Entry 7OAN (electron microscopy, 3.00 A resolution); this record covers chains A and B of the 6 polymer chains in the assembly.

[Chain A (and B)]
Protein: Spike glycoprotein
Source organism: Severe acute respiratory syndrome coronavirus 2
Notes: chain B of this document is another copy of the same molecule, construct and numbering; everything in this record applies to it too
Reference sequence: P0DTC2 (SPIKE_SARS2); residues 1-1208 here = UniProt positions 1-1208
Amino-acid sequence (1260 residues; row label = number of the first residue in the row):
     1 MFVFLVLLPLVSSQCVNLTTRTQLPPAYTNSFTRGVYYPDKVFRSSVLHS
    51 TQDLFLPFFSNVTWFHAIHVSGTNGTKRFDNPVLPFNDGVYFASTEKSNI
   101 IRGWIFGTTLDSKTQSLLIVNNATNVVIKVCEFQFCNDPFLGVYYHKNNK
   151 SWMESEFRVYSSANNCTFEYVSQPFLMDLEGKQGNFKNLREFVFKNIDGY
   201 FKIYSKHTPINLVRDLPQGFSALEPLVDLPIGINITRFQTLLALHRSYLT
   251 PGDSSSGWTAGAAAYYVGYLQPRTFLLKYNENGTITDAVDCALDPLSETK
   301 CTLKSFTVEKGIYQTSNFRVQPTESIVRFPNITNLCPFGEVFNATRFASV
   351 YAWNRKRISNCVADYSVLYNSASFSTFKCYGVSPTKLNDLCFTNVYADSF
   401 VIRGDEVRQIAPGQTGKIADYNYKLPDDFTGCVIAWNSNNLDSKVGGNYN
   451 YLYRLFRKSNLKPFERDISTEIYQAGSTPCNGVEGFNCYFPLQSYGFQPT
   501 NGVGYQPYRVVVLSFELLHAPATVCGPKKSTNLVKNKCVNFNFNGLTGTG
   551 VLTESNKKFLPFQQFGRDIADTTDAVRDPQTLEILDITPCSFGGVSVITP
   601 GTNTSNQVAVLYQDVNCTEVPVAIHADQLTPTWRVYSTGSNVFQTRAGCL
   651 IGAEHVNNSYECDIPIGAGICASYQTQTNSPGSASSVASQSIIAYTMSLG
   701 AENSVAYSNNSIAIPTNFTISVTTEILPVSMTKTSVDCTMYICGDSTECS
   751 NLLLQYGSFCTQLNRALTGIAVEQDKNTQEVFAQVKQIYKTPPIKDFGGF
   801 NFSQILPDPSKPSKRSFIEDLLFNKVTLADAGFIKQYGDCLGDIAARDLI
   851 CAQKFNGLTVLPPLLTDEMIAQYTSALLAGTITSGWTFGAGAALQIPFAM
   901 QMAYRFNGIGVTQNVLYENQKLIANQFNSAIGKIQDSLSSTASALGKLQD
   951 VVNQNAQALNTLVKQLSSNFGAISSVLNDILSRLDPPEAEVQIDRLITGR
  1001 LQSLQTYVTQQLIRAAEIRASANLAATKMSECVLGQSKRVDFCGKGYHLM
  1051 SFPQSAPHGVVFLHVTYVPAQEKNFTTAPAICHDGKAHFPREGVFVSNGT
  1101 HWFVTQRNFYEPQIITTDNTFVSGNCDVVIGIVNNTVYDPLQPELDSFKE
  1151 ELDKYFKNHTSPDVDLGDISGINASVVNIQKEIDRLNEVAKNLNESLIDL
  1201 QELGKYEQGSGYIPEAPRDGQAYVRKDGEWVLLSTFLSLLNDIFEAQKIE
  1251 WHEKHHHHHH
Unresolved in the structure: 1-13, 70-76, 145-152, 180-184, 247-255, 622-639, 677-688, 828-853, 1148-1260
Construct notes: conflict G682 (Arg in P0DTC2), S683 (Arg in P0DTC2), S685 (Arg in P0DTC2), P986 (Lys in P0DTC2), P987 (Val in P0DTC2); expression tag (1209-1260)
Curated features (UniProtKB/Swiss-Prot):
  - region: N280 to C301 (Putative superantigen), R403 to D405 (Integrin-binding motif), N448 to F456 (Immunodominant HLA epitope recognized by the CD8+), P681, A684 (Putative superantigen), S816 to Y837 (Fusion peptide 1), K835 to F855 (Fusion peptide 2), D1163 to E1202 (Heptad repeat 2)
  - site: R815, S816 (Cleavage)
  - glycosylation: N17 (N-linked (GlcNAc...) (complex) asparagine), N61 (N-linked (GlcNAc...) (hybrid) asparagine), N74 (N-linked (GlcNAc...) (complex) asparagine), N122 (N-linked (GlcNAc...) (hybrid) asparagine), N149 (N-linked (GlcNAc...) (complex) asparagine), N165 (N-linked (GlcNAc...) (complex) asparagine), N234 (N-linked (GlcNAc...) (high mannose) asparagine), N282 (N-linked (GlcNAc...) (complex) asparagine), T323 (O-linked (GalNAc) threonine), S325 (O-linked (HexNAc...) serine), N331 (N-linked (GlcNAc...) (complex) asparagine), N343 (N-linked (GlcNAc...) (complex) asparagine), N603 (N-linked (GlcNAc...) (hybrid) asparagine), N616 (N-linked (GlcNAc...) (complex) asparagine), N657 (N-linked (GlcNAc...) (complex) asparagine), T676 (O-linked (GlcNAc...) threonine), T678 (O-linked (GlcNAc...) threonine), N709 (N-linked (GlcNAc...) (high mannose) asparagine), N717 (N-linked (GlcNAc...) (hybrid) asparagine), N801 (N-linked (GlcNAc...) (hybrid) asparagine) and 6 more in UniProt
Disulfides: C15-C136, C131-C166, C291-C301, C336-C361, C379-C432, C391-C525, C480-C488, C538-C590, C617-C649, C662-C671, C738-C760, C743-C749, C1032-C1043, C1082-C1126
Covalent attachments: N-acetylglucosamine (NAG) linked to N17, N61, N122, N165, N234, N282, N331, N343, N603, N616, N657, N709, N717, N801, N1074, N1098, N1134

[Chain A / chain B interface]
Contacting residue pairs - 166 pairs, chain A then chain B:
  Y38(A) with L560(B); F562(B), hydrophobic
  D40(A) with F562(B)
  K41(A) with F562(B); Q563(B); Q564(B), hydrogen bond (backbone-backbone); F565(B)
  V42(A) with Q563(B); F565(B); R567(B)
  F43(A) with K557(B); F559(B), hydrophobic; Q563(B); F565(B), hydrogen bond (backbone-backbone); G566(B); R567(B), hydrogen bond (backbone-backbone)
  R44(A) with D571(B), salt bridge
  S46(A) with I569(B)
  V47(A) with I569(B), hydrophobic
  Y200(A) with T393(B); N394(B)
  E224(A) with F562(B)
  P225(A) with F562(B)
  P230(A) with R357(B)
  D427(A) with P987(B)
  D737(A) with N317(B), hydrogen bond
  M740(A) with R319(B); F592(B), hydrophobic
  D745(A) with R319(B); T549(B)
  Q755(A) with S968(B); N969(B); F970(B), hydrogen bond (backbone-backbone); G971(B)
  Y756(A) with Q965(B), hydrogen bond (backbone-side chain); S968(B); F970(B)
  G757(A) with Q965(B); S968(B)
  S758(A) with T961(B); Q965(B), hydrogen bond
  F759(A) with Q965(B); F970(B), hydrophobic; Q1002(B); S1003(B)
  Q762(A) with T1006(B)
  R765(A) with Q957(B), hydrogen bond
  Q784(A) with D1041(B)
  K786(A) with G700(B); A701(B); K1045(B)
  Q787(A) with A701(B); N703(B), hydrogen bond
  I788(A) with L699(B), hydrophobic; G700(B); A701(B), hydrogen bond (backbone-backbone); E702(B); N703(B), hydrogen bond (backbone-backbone)
  Y789(A) with N703(B); V705(B), hydrophobic
  K790(A) with E702(B), salt bridge; N703(B), hydrogen bond (backbone-backbone); S704(B); V705(B)
  P792(A) with Y707(B), hydrophobic
  D796(A) with Y707(B), hydrogen bond (backbone-side chain); N709(B)
  F797(A) with Y707(B)
  K854(A) with D568(B), salt bridge
  F855(A) with P589(B), hydrophobic; F592(B), hydrophobic
  G857(A) with F592(B)
  T859(A) with F592(B)
  V860(A) with D614(B)
  L861(A) with Q613(B)
  P862(A) with A647(B), hydrophobic
  P863(A) with A668(B)
  L864(A) with P665(B), hydrophobic; G667(B); A668(B); G669(B), hydrogen bond (backbone-backbone); M697(B), hydrophobic
  L865(A) with M697(B), hydrophobic
  T866(A) with A668(B); G669(B)
  M869(A) with G669(B); T696(B); M697(B); L699(B)
  Q872(A) with L699(B)
  Y873(A) with L699(B)
  T883(A) with V705(B); Y707(B)
  W886(A) with Y1047(B)
  G889(A) with D1041(B); K1045(B)
  A890(A) with K1045(B); G1046(B); Y1047(B); V1068(B)
  A892(A) with E1072(B)
  L894(A) with A713(B); P715(B), hydrophobic; E1072(B)
  Q895(A) with V705(B); A706(B); S711(B), hydrogen bond; I712(B); A713(B), hydrogen bond (backbone-backbone); N1074(B), hydrogen bond
  I896(A) with Y707(B); S711(B); I712(B), hydrophobic
  P897(A) with Y707(B), hydrophobic; S708(B); N709(B); S711(B); T1077(B)
  F898(A) with Y707(B), hydrogen bond (backbone-side chain)
  M900(A) with T1077(B), hydrogen bond; V1094(B), hydrophobic
  Y904(A) with V1094(B); R1107(B)
  N907(A) with R1107(B), hydrogen bond
  Q913(A) with P1090(B), hydrogen bond (side chain-backbone); R1107(B)
  N914(A) with F1089(B); F1121(B); S1123(B), hydrogen bond
  Y917(A) with P1079(B), hydrophobic; F1089(B), hydrophobic; V1129(B), hydrophobic
  E918(A) with S1123(B), hydrogen bond; V1128(B)
  Q920(A) with I1130(B)
  K921(A) with I1130(B)
  V963(A) with A570(B), hydrophobic
  K964(A) with I569(B), hydrogen bond (side chain-backbone)
  L981(A) with K386(B)
  S982(A) with K386(B); L390(B)
  R983(A) with G381(B), hydrogen bond (side chain-backbone); V382(B); S383(B), hydrogen bond (backbone-backbone); L390(B)
  L984(A) with S383(B)
  D985(A) with S383(B), hydrogen bond
  L1001(A) with Q1002(B)
  Q1005(A) with Q1002(B), hydrogen bond; T1006(B), hydrogen bond
  T1009(A) with T1009(B)
  L1012(A) with Q1010(B); I1013(B), hydrophobic
  R1019(A) with E1017(B), salt bridge
  T1027(A) with R1039(B)
  S1030(A) with V1040(B); D1041(B)
  E1031(A) with R1039(B), salt bridge; V1040(B)
  L1034(A) with V1040(B); D1041(B)
  G1035(A) with V1040(B)
  R1039(A) with R1039(B)
  E1111(A) with S1123(B)
  L1141(A) with L1141(B), hydrophobic
  E1144(A) with L1145(B)
Also at the interface, not in a pair above, chain A (100 interface residues in all): H49, F168, G199, G283, A766, E773, N856, L858, I882, T887, G891, A893, N978, I1013
Also at the interface, not in a pair above, chain B (102 interface residues in all): P384, Y396, T430, L517, T547, K558, R646, C662, I670, C671, N710, G999, F1042, A1078, G1124

[Summary]
The interface between chain A and chain B involves 100 residues on one side and 102 on the other, with 29
hydrogen bonds and 5 salt bridges. Polar contacts include R44(A)-D571(B), K790(A)-E702(B) and K854(A)-D568(B).
Chain A and chain B are both Spike glycoprotein (Severe acute respiratory syndrome coronavirus 2); the
structure, Nanobody C5 bound to Spike, was determined by electron microscopy, deposited together with 7OAO,
7OAP, 7OAQ, 7OAU and 7OAY.
